8EBN - chains A and D of the 6 polymer chains in the assembly; structure by X-ray diffraction, 2.60 A resolution.

[Chain A]
Protein: Kelch domain-containing protein 2
Organism: Homo sapiens
Reference sequence: Q9Y2U9 (KLDC2_HUMAN); numbering as in UniProt (aligned over 1-406)
Chain sequence (406 residues; each row starts with the number of its first residue):
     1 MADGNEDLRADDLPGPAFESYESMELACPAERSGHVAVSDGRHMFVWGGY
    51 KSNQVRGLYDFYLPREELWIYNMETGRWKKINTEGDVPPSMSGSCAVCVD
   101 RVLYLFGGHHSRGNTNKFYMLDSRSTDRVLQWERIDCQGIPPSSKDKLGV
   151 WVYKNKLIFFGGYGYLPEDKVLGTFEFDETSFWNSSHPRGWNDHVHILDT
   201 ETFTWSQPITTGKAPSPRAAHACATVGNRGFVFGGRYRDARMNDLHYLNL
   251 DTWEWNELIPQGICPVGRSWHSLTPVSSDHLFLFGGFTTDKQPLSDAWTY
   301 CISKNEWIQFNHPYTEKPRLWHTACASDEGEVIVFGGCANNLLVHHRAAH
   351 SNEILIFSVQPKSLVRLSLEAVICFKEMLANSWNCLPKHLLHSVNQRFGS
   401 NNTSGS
Disordered / not traced: 1-26, 54-59, 380-391
From the paper describing this entry:
  - self-association interface (contacts with another copy of this molecule): Ile373
  - mutagenesis - S269E: abolished binding to FAM-SELK

[Chain D]
Protein: Elongin-C
Organism: Homo sapiens
Reference sequence: Q15369 (ELOC_HUMAN); residue numbers follow UniProt; this construct covers 16-112
Chain sequence (121 residues; each row starts with the number of its first residue; numbers below 1 keep their minus sign (Met-8 is residue -8)):
    -8 MSYYHHHHHHDYDIPTTENLYFQGAMYVKLISSDGHEFIVKREHALTSGT
    42 IKAMLSGPGQFAENETNEVNFREIPSHVLSKVCMYFTYKVRYTNSSTEIP
    92 EFPIAPEIALELLMAANFLDC
Disordered / not traced: -8 to 16, 49-57
Sequence notes: expression tag (-8 to 15)

[How chain A and chain D interact]
Contacting residue pairs (7):
  Leu166(A) - Leu101(D)  hydrophobic
  Phe177(A) - Leu101(D)  hydrophobic
  Ser186(A) - Asn108(D)
  His187(A) - Leu101(D)
  His187(A) - Met105(D)
  Pro188(A) - Leu101(D)  hydrophobic
  Pro188(A) - Leu104(D)

[Summary]
5 residues of chain A and 4 residues of chain D are in contact. The paper reports that S269E of chain A
abolishes binding to FAM-SELK; a self-association interface involving Ile373(A).
Here chain A is Kelch domain-containing protein 2 and chain D is Elongin-C, both from Homo sapiens. Entry 8EBN
(Structure of KLHDC2-EloB/C tetrameric assembly) was determined by X-ray diffraction, deposited together with
8EBL and 8EBM.
